PDB entry 4QWI | X-ray diffraction, 2.60 A resolution | chains N and a of the 28 polymer chains in the assembly

[Chain N]
Name: Proteasome subunit beta type-1
Source organism: Saccharomyces cerevisiae
UniProt: P38624 (PSB1_YEAST); residues 1-196 here correspond to UniProt positions 20-215 (UniProt number = residue number + 19)
Amino-acid sequence (196 residues; row label = number of the first residue in the row):
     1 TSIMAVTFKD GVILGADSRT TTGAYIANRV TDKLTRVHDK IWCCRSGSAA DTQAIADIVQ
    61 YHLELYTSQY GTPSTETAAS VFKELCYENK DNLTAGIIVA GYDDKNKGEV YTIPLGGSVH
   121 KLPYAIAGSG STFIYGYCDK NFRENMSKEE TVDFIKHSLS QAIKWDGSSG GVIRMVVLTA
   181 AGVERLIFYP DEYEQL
Covalently attached groups: CARFILZOMIB, bound form (3BV) linked to Thr1
Ion coordination: Mg2+: Ile163, Asp166, Ser169
Small-molecule neighbours: CARFILZOMIB, bound form (3BV; N-{(2S)-2-[(morpholin-4-ylacetyl)amino]-4-phenylbutanoyl}-L-leucyl-N-[(2R,3S,4S)-1,3-dihydroxy-2,6-dimethylheptan-4-yl]-L-phenylalaninamide): Arg19, Thr20, Thr21, Thr22, Ala27, Lys33, Arg45, Ser46, Gly47, Ser48, Ala49, Asp51, Thr52, Thr94, Gly128, Ser129, Ser168
Curated features (UniProtKB/Swiss-Prot):
  - active site: Thr1 (Nucleophile)

[Chain a]
Name: Proteasome subunit beta type-7
Source organism: Saccharomyces cerevisiae
UniProt: P30657 (PSB7_YEAST); residues -12 to 233 here correspond to UniProt positions 21-266 (UniProt number = residue number + 33)
Amino-acid sequence (246 residues; each row starts with the number of its first residue; numbers below 1 keep their minus sign (Thr-12 is residue -12)):
   -12 TQIANAGASP MVNTQQPIVT GTSVISMKYD NGVIIAADNL GSYGSLLRFN GVERLIPVGD
    48 NTVVGISGDI SDMQHIERLL KDLVTENAYD NPLADAEEAL EPSYIFEYLA TVMYQRRSKM
   108 NPLWNAIIVA GVQSNGDQFL RYVNLLGVTY SSPTLATGFG AHMANPLLRK VVDRESDIPK
   168 TTVQVAEEAI VNAMRVLYYR DARSSRNFSL AIIDKNTGLT FKKNLQVENM KWDFAKDIKG
   228 YGTQKI
Not modelled in the structure: -12 to 0

[Interface between chain N and chain a]
Contacting residue pairs - 63 pairs, chain N then chain a:
  Arg19(N) - Ala189(a)
  Ala24(N) - Phe146(a)
  Ala24(N) - Arg187(a)
  Ala24(N) - Asp188(a)
  Ala24(N) - Ala189(a)  hydrogen bond (backbone-backbone)
  Ala24(N) - Arg190(a)
  Tyr25(N) - Phe146(a)
  Tyr25(N) - Arg187(a)
  Ile26(N) - Tyr186(a)
  Ile26(N) - Arg187(a)  hydrogen bond (backbone-backbone)
  Ile26(N) - Asp188(a)
  Ile26(N) - Ala189(a)
  Ala27(N) - Arg187(a)  hydrogen bond (backbone-side chain)
  Asn28(N) - Arg187(a)
  Arg29(N) - Tyr186(a)
  Arg29(N) - Arg187(a)
  Arg29(N) - Lys218(a)  hydrogen bond (side chain-backbone)
  Arg29(N) - Trp219(a)
  Arg29(N) - Phe221(a)
  Val30(N) - Phe221(a)  hydrophobic
  Val30(N) - Ala222(a)  hydrophobic
  Val30(N) - Ile225(a)  hydrophobic
  Asp32(N) - Lys226(a)
  Asp32(N) - Gly227(a)  hydrogen bond (side chain-backbone)
  Asp32(N) - Gln231(a)
  Leu34(N) - Gln231(a)
  Thr35(N) - Tyr228(a)
  Thr35(N) - Gln231(a)
  Arg36(N) - Gln231(a)  hydrogen bond (backbone-side chain)
  Arg36(N) - Ile233(a)
  Trp42(N) - Gln231(a)
  Trp42(N) - Ile233(a)
  Arg45(N) - Tyr228(a)
  Gln53(N) - Tyr228(a)  hydrogen bond (backbone-side chain)
  Ala56(N) - Tyr228(a)
  Asp57(N) - Tyr228(a)  hydrogen bond
  Phe133(N) - Leu33(a)  hydrophobic
  Lys164(N) - Leu34(a)
  Trp165(N) - Ser32(a)
  Trp165(N) - Leu33(a)
  Trp165(N) - Leu34(a)  hydrogen bond (backbone-backbone)
  Trp165(N) - Arg35(a)
  Asp166(N) - Ser32(a)
  Asp166(N) - Leu34(a)
  Gly167(N) - Ser32(a)  hydrogen bond (backbone-backbone)
  Gly167(N) - Leu34(a)
  Gly167(N) - Ala189(a)
  Gly167(N) - Arg190(a)
  Gly171(N) - Trp219(a)
  Val172(N) - Trp219(a)  hydrophobic
  Arg174(N) - Ala222(a)  hydrogen bond (side chain-backbone)
  Arg174(N) - Ile225(a)
  Arg185(N) - Gln231(a)
  Arg185(N) - Ile233(a)  hydrogen bond (side chain-backbone)
  Ile187(N) - Ala222(a)  hydrophobic
  Ile187(N) - Lys223(a)
  Tyr189(N) - Trp219(a)
  Tyr189(N) - Asp220(a)
  Tyr189(N) - Lys223(a)
  Pro190(N) - Trp219(a)
  Asp191(N) - Arg193(a)  salt bridge
  Glu194(N) - Tyr185(a)  hydrogen bond
  Glu194(N) - Arg193(a)  salt bridge
Interface residues without a listed pair, chain N (35 interface residues in all): Thr21, Ile163, Ser168, Val183
Interface residues without a listed pair, chain a (26 interface residues in all): Met150, Met217

[Summary]
35 residues of chain N face 26 of chain a across their interface, with 13 hydrogen bonds and 2 salt bridges.
Polar contacts include Asp191(N)-Arg193(a), Glu194(N)-Arg193(a) and Ala27(N)-Arg187(a). Covalently linked
CARFILZOMIB, bound form: at Thr1(N). From UniProt: active-site residue Thr1(N) on chain N.
Here chain N is Proteasome subunit beta type-1 and chain a is Proteasome subunit beta type-7, both from
Saccharomyces cerevisiae. Entry 4QWI (yCP beta5-A49S-mutant in complex with carfilzomib) was determined by
X-ray diffraction (same publication as 4QUX, 4QUY, 4QV0, 4QV1, 4QV3, 4QV4 and 42 further entries).
